Entry 3VN2 (X-ray diffraction, 2.18 A resolution); this record covers chains A and C.

[Chain A]
Name: Peroxisome proliferator-activated receptor gamma
Source organism: Homo sapiens
Notes: fragment: Ligand biding domain
Reference sequence: P37231 (PPARG_HUMAN); residues 197-477 here correspond to UniProt positions 225-505 (UniProt number = residue number + 28)
Sequence (285 residues; row label = number of the first residue in the row):
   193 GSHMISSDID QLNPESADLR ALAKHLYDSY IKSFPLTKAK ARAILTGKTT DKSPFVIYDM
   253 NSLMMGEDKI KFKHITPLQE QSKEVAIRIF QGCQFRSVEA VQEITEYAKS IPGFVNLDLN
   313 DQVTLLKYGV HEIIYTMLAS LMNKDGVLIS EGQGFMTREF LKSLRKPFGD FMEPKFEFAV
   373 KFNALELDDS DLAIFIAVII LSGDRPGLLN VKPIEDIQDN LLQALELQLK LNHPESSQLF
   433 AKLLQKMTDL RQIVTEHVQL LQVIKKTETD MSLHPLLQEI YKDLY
Disordered / not traced: 193-206, 263-272
Sequence notes: expression tag (193-196)
Residues lining bound ligands: Telmisartan (TLS; 4'-[(1,7'-dimethyl-2'-propyl-1H,3'H-2,5'-bibenzimidazol-3'-yl)methyl]biphenyl-2-carboxylic acid): I281, F282, C285, Q286, R288, S289, H323, I326, Y327, L330, V339, I341, L353, L356, F360, F363, M364, H449, L453, L465, L469, Y473
UniProt features mapped onto this chain:
  - motif: P467 to D475 (9aaTAD)
  - binding site (rosiglitazone): Q286 to S289, H323, H449, Y473
  - cross-link: K224 (Glycyl lysine isopeptide (Lys-Gly) (interchain with G-Cter in ubiquitin))
Reported in the primary citation:
  - binding site for Telmisartan: F282, C285, H323, I326, L330, I341, L353, F363, M364, H449, Y473
  - conformationally variable residues (side-chain flip): H323

[Chain C]
Name: Nuclear receptor coactivator 1
Notes: fragment: Coactivator fragment SRC-1
Reference sequence: Q15788 (NCOA1_HUMAN); residues 628-643 here correspond to UniProt positions 685-700 (UniProt number = residue number + 57)
Sequence (16 residues; each row starts with the number of its first residue):
   628 ERHKILHRLL QEGSPS
Disordered / not traced: 628, 640-643
UniProt features mapped onto this chain:
  - motif: L633 to L637 (LXXLL motif 4)
  - modified residue: S641 (Phosphoserine)

[Interface between chain A and chain C]
Contacting residue pairs (23):
  Q294(A) with L636(C)
  T297(A) with L636(C)
  E298(A) with L636(C)
  K301(A) with L636(C), hydrogen bond (side chain-backbone); L637(C), hydrogen bond (side chain-backbone); E639(C)
  F306(A) with L637(C), hydrophobic
  L311(A) with H634(C); Q638(C)
  Q314(A) with L637(C)
  V315(A) with H630(C); H634(C); L637(C), hydrophobic
  L318(A) with L637(C), hydrophobic
  K319(A) with H630(C)
  P467(A) with I632(C)
  L468(A) with I632(C); L633(C), hydrophobic
  E471(A) with H630(C), hydrogen bond (backbone-side chain); K631(C), hydrogen bond (side chain-backbone); I632(C), hydrogen bond (side chain-backbone); L633(C), hydrogen bond (side chain-backbone)
  K474(A) with R629(C)
Other interface residues (no listed pair), chain A (17 interface residues in all): V293, N312, I472
From the paper, about this interface:
  - interface residues, chain A: K301(A), E471(A)

[Summary]
17 residues of chain A and 10 residues of chain C are in contact, with 6 hydrogen bonds. Polar contacts
include K301(A)-L636(C), K301(A)-L637(C) and E471(A)-H630(C). Chain A binds Telmisartan. UniProt lists 7
rosiglitazone-binding residues on chain A. The paper reports a binding site for Telmisartan at F282(A),
C285(A) and H323(A) among others; interface residues K301(A) and E471(A).
Chain A is Peroxisome proliferator-activated receptor gamma (Homo sapiens) and chain C is Nuclear receptor
coactivator 1; the structure, Crystal Structure of PPARgamma complexed with Telmisartan, was determined by
X-ray diffraction.
